PDB entry 4QJE | X-ray diffraction, 1.85 A resolution | chains C and D of the 4 polymer chains in the assembly

Chain C (and D):
Protein: Betaine aldehyde dehydrogenase
Organism: Staphylococcus aureus subsp. aureus
Notes: EC 1.2.1.8; chain D of this document is another copy of the same molecule, construct and numbering; everything in this record applies to it too
Reference sequence: Q5HCU0 (Q5HCU0_STAAC); residues 1-496 here = UniProt positions 1-496
Sequence (517 residues; each row starts with the number of its first residue; numbers below 1 keep their minus sign (Met-20 is residue -20)):
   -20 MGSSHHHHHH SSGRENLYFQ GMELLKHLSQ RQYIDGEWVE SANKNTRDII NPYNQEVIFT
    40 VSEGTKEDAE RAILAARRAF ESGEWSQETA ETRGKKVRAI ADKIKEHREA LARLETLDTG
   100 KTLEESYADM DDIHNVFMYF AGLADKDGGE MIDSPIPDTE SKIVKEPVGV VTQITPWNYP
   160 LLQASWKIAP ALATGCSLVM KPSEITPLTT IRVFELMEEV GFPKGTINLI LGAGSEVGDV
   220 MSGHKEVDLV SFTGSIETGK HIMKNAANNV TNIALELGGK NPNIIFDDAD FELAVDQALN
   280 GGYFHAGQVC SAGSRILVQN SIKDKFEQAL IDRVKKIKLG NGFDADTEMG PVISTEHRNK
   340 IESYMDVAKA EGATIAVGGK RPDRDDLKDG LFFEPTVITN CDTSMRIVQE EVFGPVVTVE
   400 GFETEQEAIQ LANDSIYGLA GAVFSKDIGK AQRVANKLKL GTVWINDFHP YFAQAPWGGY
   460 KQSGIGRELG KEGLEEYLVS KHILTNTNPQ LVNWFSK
Disordered / not traced: -20 to 0
Modified residues: Cys289 (3-sulfinoalanine; CSD)
Sequence notes: expression tag (-20 to 0); engineered mutation Ser234 (Gly in Q5HCU0)
Ion coordination: Na+ site 1: Ile29, Asp97, Ile184; Na+ site 2: Val249 (shared with Lys460(D), Gly463(D) of chain D); Na+ site 3: Lys460, Gly463 (shared with Val249(D) of chain D)
Small-molecule neighbours: B3P (2-[3-(2-hydroxy-1,1-dihydroxymethyl-ethylamino)-propylamino]-2-hydroxymethyl-propane-1,3-diol): Ser8, Trp17, Arg191, Glu194, Leu195, Glu197, Glu198
Reported in the primary citation:
  - post-translational modification sites: Cys289
  - catalytic residues: Glu255 (by similarity / conservation)
  - specificity-determining residues: Ile28 (proposed by the authors, not directly observed)

Interface between chain C and chain D:
Pairs across the interface (178):
  Phe59(C) - Lys438(D)
  Glu60(C) - Lys438(D)  salt bridge
  Thr101(C) - Trp493(D)
  Glu103(C) - Trp493(D)
  Glu104(C) - Trp493(D)
  Ile131(C) - Gln453(D)
  Ser133(C) - Phe451(D)
  Pro134(C) - Phe451(D)  hydrophobic
  Pro134(C) - Gln453(D)
  Ile135(C) - Pro449(D)  hydrophobic
  Ile135(C) - Phe451(D)  hydrophobic
  Ser140(C) - Phe451(D)
  Lys141(C) - Gln431(D)  hydrogen bond
  Ile142(C) - Pro455(D)
  Glu145(C) - Asn435(D)
  Glu145(C) - Tyr459(D)  hydrogen bond
  Lys239(C) - Ala246(D)
  Lys239(C) - Asn247(D)  hydrogen bond (side chain-backbone)
  Lys239(C) - Val249(D)
  Met242(C) - Met242(D)
  Met242(C) - Ala246(D)  hydrophobic
  Met242(C) - Thr250(D)
  Met242(C) - Ile252(D)  hydrophobic
  Lys243(C) - Lys243(D)  hydrogen bond (side chain-backbone)
  Lys243(C) - Ala246(D)
  Lys243(C) - Asn247(D)  hydrogen bond
  Ala246(C) - Lys239(D)
  Ala246(C) - Met242(D)  hydrophobic
  Ala246(C) - Lys243(D)
  Asn247(C) - Lys239(D)  hydrogen bond (backbone-side chain)
  Asn247(C) - Lys243(D)  hydrogen bond
  Asn248(C) - Gln461(D)
  Val249(C) - Lys239(D)
  Val249(C) - Leu254(D)  hydrophobic
  Val249(C) - Leu256(D)  hydrophobic
  Val249(C) - Lys460(D)
  Val249(C) - Gln461(D)
  Val249(C) - Gly463(D)
  Val249(C) - Ile464(D)
  Thr250(C) - Met242(D)
  Thr250(C) - Ile464(D)
  Asn251(C) - Ile464(D)
  Ile252(C) - Met242(D)  hydrophobic
  Ile252(C) - Ile252(D)  hydrophobic
  Leu254(C) - Val249(D)  hydrophobic
  Leu256(C) - Val249(D)  hydrophobic
  Leu272(C) - Pro488(D)  hydrophobic
  Leu272(C) - Gln489(D)
  Leu272(C) - Leu490(D)  hydrophobic
  Asp275(C) - Leu490(D)
  Asp275(C) - Val491(D)  hydrogen bond (side chain-backbone)
  Asp275(C) - Asn492(D)  hydrogen bond (side chain-backbone)
  Gln276(C) - Val491(D)
  Leu278(C) - Phe494(D)
  Asn279(C) - Val491(D)
  Asn279(C) - Trp493(D)
  Asn279(C) - Phe494(D)
  Tyr282(C) - Phe494(D)  hydrophobic
  Phe283(C) - Trp493(D)  hydrophobic
  Phe283(C) - Phe494(D)  hydrophobic
  Arg312(C) - Phe494(D)  hydrogen bond (side chain-backbone)
  Arg312(C) - Ser495(D)  hydrogen bond (side chain-backbone)
  Lys315(C) - Ser495(D)
  Lys315(C) - Lys496(D)  hydrogen bond (side chain-backbone)
  Ile316(C) - Phe494(D)  hydrophobic
  Lys317(C) - Ser495(D)  hydrogen bond
  Glu327(C) - Trp493(D)  hydrogen bond (backbone-side chain)
  Glu327(C) - Phe494(D)
  Glu327(C) - Ser495(D)  hydrogen bond
  Ala434(C) - Lys480(D)  hydrogen bond (backbone-side chain)
  Asn435(C) - Glu145(D)
  Asn435(C) - Lys480(D)  hydrogen bond (backbone-side chain)
  Asn435(C) - Ile482(D)
  Leu437(C) - Lys480(D)  hydrogen bond (backbone-side chain)
  Lys438(C) - Phe59(D)
  Lys438(C) - Glu60(D)  salt bridge
  Leu439(C) - Lys480(D)
  Gly440(C) - Ser479(D)
  Gly440(C) - Lys480(D)
  Gly440(C) - His481(D)  hydrogen bond (backbone-backbone)
  Thr441(C) - His481(D)
  Val442(C) - His481(D)  hydrogen bond (backbone-backbone)
  Val442(C) - Ile482(D)
  Val442(C) - Leu483(D)  hydrogen bond (backbone-backbone)
  Trp443(C) - Leu483(D)
  Ile444(C) - Ile482(D)  hydrophobic
  Ile444(C) - Leu483(D)  hydrogen bond (backbone-backbone)
  Ile444(C) - Thr484(D)
  Ile444(C) - Asn485(D)  hydrogen bond (backbone-backbone)
  Asn445(C) - Asn485(D)
  Asn445(C) - Pro488(D)
  Asp446(C) - Asn485(D)  hydrogen bond
  Pro449(C) - Ile135(D)  hydrophobic
  Pro449(C) - Leu483(D)  hydrophobic
  Phe451(C) - Ser133(D)
  Phe451(C) - Pro134(D)  hydrophobic
  Phe451(C) - Ile135(D)  hydrophobic
  Phe451(C) - Ser140(D)
  Phe451(C) - His481(D)
  Phe451(C) - Leu483(D)  hydrophobic
  Gln453(C) - Ile131(D)
  Gln453(C) - Pro134(D)
  Ala454(C) - His481(D)
  Pro455(C) - Ile142(D)
  Pro455(C) - His481(D)
  Tyr459(C) - Glu145(D)  hydrogen bond
  Tyr459(C) - Val478(D)
  Tyr459(C) - Ser479(D)
  Tyr459(C) - Lys480(D)
  Lys460(C) - Val249(D)
  Gln461(C) - Asn248(D)
  Gln461(C) - Val249(D)
  Gly463(C) - Val249(D)
  Ile464(C) - Val249(D)
  Ile464(C) - Thr250(D)
  Ile464(C) - Asn251(D)
  Arg466(C) - Val478(D)
  Arg466(C) - Ser479(D)  hydrogen bond (side chain-backbone)
  Glu471(C) - Ser479(D)  hydrogen bond
  Val478(C) - Tyr459(D)
  Val478(C) - Arg466(D)
  Ser479(C) - Gly440(D)
  Ser479(C) - Tyr459(D)
  Ser479(C) - Arg466(D)  hydrogen bond (backbone-side chain)
  Ser479(C) - Glu471(D)  hydrogen bond
  Lys480(C) - Ala434(D)  hydrogen bond (side chain-backbone)
  Lys480(C) - Asn435(D)  hydrogen bond (side chain-backbone)
  Lys480(C) - Leu437(D)  hydrogen bond (side chain-backbone)
  Lys480(C) - Leu439(D)
  Lys480(C) - Gly440(D)
  Lys480(C) - Val442(D)
  Lys480(C) - Tyr459(D)
  His481(C) - Gly440(D)  hydrogen bond (backbone-backbone)
  His481(C) - Thr441(D)
  His481(C) - Val442(D)  hydrogen bond (backbone-backbone)
  His481(C) - Phe451(D)
  His481(C) - Ala454(D)
  His481(C) - Pro455(D)
  Ile482(C) - Gln431(D)
  Ile482(C) - Asn435(D)
  Ile482(C) - Val442(D)
  Ile482(C) - Ile444(D)  hydrophobic
  Leu483(C) - Val442(D)  hydrogen bond (backbone-backbone)
  Leu483(C) - Trp443(D)
  Leu483(C) - Ile444(D)  hydrogen bond (backbone-backbone)
  Leu483(C) - Pro449(D)  hydrophobic
  Leu483(C) - Phe451(D)  hydrophobic
  Thr484(C) - Ile444(D)
  Asn485(C) - Ile444(D)  hydrogen bond (backbone-backbone)
  Asn485(C) - Asn445(D)
  Asn485(C) - Asp446(D)  hydrogen bond
  Pro488(C) - Leu272(D)  hydrophobic
  Pro488(C) - Asn445(D)
  Gln489(C) - Leu272(D)
  Leu490(C) - Glu271(D)
  Leu490(C) - Leu272(D)  hydrophobic
  Leu490(C) - Asp275(D)
  Val491(C) - Asp275(D)  hydrogen bond (backbone-side chain)
  Val491(C) - Asn279(D)
  Asn492(C) - Asp275(D)  hydrogen bond (backbone-side chain)
  Trp493(C) - Thr101(D)
  Trp493(C) - Glu103(D)
  Trp493(C) - Glu104(D)
  Trp493(C) - Asn279(D)
  Trp493(C) - Phe283(D)  hydrophobic
  Trp493(C) - Glu327(D)  hydrogen bond (side chain-backbone)
  Phe494(C) - Leu278(D)
  Phe494(C) - Asn279(D)
  Phe494(C) - Tyr282(D)  hydrophobic
  Phe494(C) - Phe283(D)  hydrophobic
  Phe494(C) - Arg312(D)  hydrogen bond (backbone-side chain)
  Phe494(C) - Ile316(D)  hydrophobic
  Phe494(C) - Glu327(D)
  Ser495(C) - Arg312(D)  hydrogen bond (backbone-side chain)
  Ser495(C) - Lys315(D)  hydrogen bond (side chain-backbone)
  Ser495(C) - Glu327(D)  hydrogen bond (backbone-side chain)
  Lys496(C) - Arg312(D)
  Lys496(C) - Lys315(D)  hydrogen bond (backbone-side chain)
Interface residues without a listed pair, chain C (89 interface residues in all): Arg56, Glu129, Asp132, Glu139, Lys144, Asp227, Ile235, Ala245, Glu271, Gln431, Lys436
Interface residues without a listed pair, chain D (87 interface residues in all): Arg56, Asp132, Lys141, Asp227, Ile235, Ala245, Gln276, Lys317, Lys436, Lys470

In short:
The interface between chain C and chain D involves 89 residues on one side and 87 on the other; the contacts
include 46 hydrogen bonds and 2 salt bridges. Polar contacts include Glu60(C)-Lys438(D), Lys141(C)-Gln431(D)
and Glu145(C)-Tyr459(D). Bound to chain C: compound B3P. From the paper: the catalytic residue Glu255(C); the
specificity determinant Ile28(C).
Chain C and chain D are both Betaine aldehyde dehydrogenase (Staphylococcus aureus subsp. aureus); the
structure, 1.85 Angstrom resolution crystal structure of apo betaine aldehyde dehydrogenase (betB) G234S
mutant from Staphylococcus aureus ..., was determined by X-ray diffraction together with 4QTO, 4QN2, 4Q92,
4NU9 and 4NEA from the same study.
